Entry 6ZVO (X-ray diffraction, 1.37 A resolution); this record covers chain A.

# Chain A
Name: Mixed lineage kinase domain-like protein
From: Homo sapiens
UniProt: Q8NB16 (MLKL_HUMAN); numbering as in UniProt (aligned over 2-150)
Chain sequence (153 residues; numbered -2 to 150; the number before each row is that of its first residue; numbers below 1 keep their minus sign (Gly-2 is residue -2)):
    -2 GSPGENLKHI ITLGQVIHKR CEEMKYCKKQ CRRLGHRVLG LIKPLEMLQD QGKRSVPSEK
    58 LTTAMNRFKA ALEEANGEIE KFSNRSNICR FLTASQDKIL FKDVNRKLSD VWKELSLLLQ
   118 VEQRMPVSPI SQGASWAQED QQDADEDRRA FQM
Not modelled in the structure: -2 to -1, 49-51, 130-131, 150
Sequence notes: expression tag (-2 to 1)
Swiss-Prot annotation at these positions:
  - site: Cys86 (Target of necrosulfonamide inhibitor)
  - modified residue: Ser125 (Phosphoserine)
  - mutagenesis: Leu58 (L58G: Does not affect formation of homotrimers, while translocation to the plasma membrane on necroptosis induction is impaired; when associated with G-76), Ile76 (I76G: Does not affect formation of homotrimers, while translocation to the plasma membrane on necroptosis induction is impaired; when associated with G-58), Cys86 (C86S: Abolishes binding to necrosulfonamide inhibitor)
What the authors report for this chain:
  - mutagenesis - F148A: unchanged stability

# Summary
UniProt lists 3 mutagenesis sites. The paper reports that F148A leaves stability unchanged.
Chain A is Mixed lineage kinase domain-like protein (Homo sapiens); the structure, Crystal structure of
unliganded MLKL executioner domain, was determined by X-ray diffraction, deposited together with 6ZZ1.
